7K56 - chains A and I of the 12 polymer chains in the assembly; structure by electron microscopy, 3.90 A resolution.

Chain A (and I):
Name: Transitional endoplasmic reticulum ATPase
From: Homo sapiens
Notes: EC 3.6.4.6; chain I of this document is another copy of the same molecule, construct and numbering; everything in this record applies to it too
Reference sequence: P55072 (TERA_HUMAN); residue numbers follow UniProt; this construct covers 1-806
Chain sequence (806 residues; each row starts with the number of its first residue):
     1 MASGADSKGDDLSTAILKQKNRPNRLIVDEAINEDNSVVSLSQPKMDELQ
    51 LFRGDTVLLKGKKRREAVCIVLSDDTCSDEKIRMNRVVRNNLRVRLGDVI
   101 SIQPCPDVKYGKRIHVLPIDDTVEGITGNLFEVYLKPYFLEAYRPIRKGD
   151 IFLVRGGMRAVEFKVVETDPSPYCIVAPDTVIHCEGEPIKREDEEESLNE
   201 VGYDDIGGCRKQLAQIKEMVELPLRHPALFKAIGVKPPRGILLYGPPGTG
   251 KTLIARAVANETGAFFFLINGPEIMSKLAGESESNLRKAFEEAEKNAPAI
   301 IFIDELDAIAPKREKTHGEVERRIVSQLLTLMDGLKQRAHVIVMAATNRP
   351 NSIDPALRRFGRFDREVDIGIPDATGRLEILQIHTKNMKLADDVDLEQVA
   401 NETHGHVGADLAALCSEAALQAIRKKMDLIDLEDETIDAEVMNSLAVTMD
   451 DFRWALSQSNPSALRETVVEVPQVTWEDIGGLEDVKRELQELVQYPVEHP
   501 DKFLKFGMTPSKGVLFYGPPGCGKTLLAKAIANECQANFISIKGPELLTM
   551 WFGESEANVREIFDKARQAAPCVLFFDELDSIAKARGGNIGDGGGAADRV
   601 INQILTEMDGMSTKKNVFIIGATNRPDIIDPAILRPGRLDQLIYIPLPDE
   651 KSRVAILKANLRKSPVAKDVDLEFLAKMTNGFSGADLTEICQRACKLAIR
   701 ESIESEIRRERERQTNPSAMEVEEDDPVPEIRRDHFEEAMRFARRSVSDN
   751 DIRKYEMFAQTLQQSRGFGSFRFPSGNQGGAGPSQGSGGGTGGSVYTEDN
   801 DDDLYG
Disordered / not traced: 1-21, 586-598, 776-806
Curated features (UniProtKB/Swiss-Prot):
  - region: Thr797 to Gly806 (Interaction with UBXN6)
  - motif: Asp802 to Gly806 (PIM motif)
  - binding site (ATP): Pro247 to Leu253, Asn348, His384, Gly521 to Leu526
  - modified residue: Ala2 (N-acetylalanine), Ser3 (Phosphoserine), Ser7 (Phosphoserine), Ser13 (Phosphoserine), Ser37 (Phosphoserine), Lys315 (N6,N6,N6-trimethyllysine), Thr436 (Phosphothreonine), Ser462 (Phosphoserine), Lys502 (N6-acetyllysine), Lys505 (N6-acetyllysine), Lys668 (N6-acetyllysine), Ser702 (Phosphoserine), Lys754 (N6-acetyllysine), Ser770 (Phosphoserine), Ser775 (Phosphoserine), Ser787 (Phosphoserine), Tyr805 (Phosphotyrosine)
  - cross-link (Glycyl lysine isopeptide (Lys-Gly)): Lys8 (interchain with G-Cter in SUMO2), Lys18 (interchain with G-Cter in SUMO2)
  - natural variant: Arg95 (R95G: In IBMPFD1), Gly97 (G97E: In CMT2Y), Ile126 (I126F: In IBMPFD1; uncertain significance), Arg155 (R155C: In IBMPFD1; R155H: In FTDALS6 and IBMPFD1; R155L: In IBMPFD1; R155P: In IBMPFD1; R155S: In IBMPFD1), Arg159 (R159G: In FTDALS6; R159H: In IBMPFD1), Ala160 (A160T: In IBMPFD1; uncertain significance), Glu185 (E185K: In CMT2Y), Arg191 (R191Q: In FTDALS6 and IBMPFD1), Leu198 (L198W: In IBMPFD1), Ala232 (A232E: In IBMPFD1), Ile254 (I254F: In IBMPFD1; uncertain significance), Ile369 (I369T: In IBMPFD1; uncertain significance), 2 further natural variant entries in UniProt
  - mutagenesis: Phe52 to Asp55 (Abolishes interaction with NPLOC4; when associated with A-110), Arg53 (R53A: Minor effect on affinity for ATP and ADP), Arg86 (R86A: Strongly increased affinity for ATP. Strongly reduced affinity for ADP), Tyr110 (Y110A: Abolishes interaction with NPLOC4; when associated with 52-A--A-55), Arg113 to His115 (Severely reduced binding to DERL1), Phe131 (F131R: Severely reduced binding to DERL1), Leu140 (L140D: Severely reduced binding to DERL1), Asp179 (D179R: No effect on binding to DERL1), His183 (H183W: Severely reduced binding to DERL1), Lys251 (K251Q: Impairs ERAD degradation of HMGCR and does not inhibit interaction with RHBDD1; when associated with Q-524), Glu305 (E305Q: Defect in ubiquitin-dependent protein degradation by the proteasome; when associated with Q-578), Lys312 (K312A: Does not affect methylation by VCPKMT), 8 further mutagenesis entries in UniProt
Reported in the primary citation:
  - contacts within the chain: Gly518-Lys524, Pro519-Lys524, Lys524-Thr623, Asn624-Tyr755 (hydrogen bond)
  - conformationally variable residues (order/disorder transition): Lys524, Arg586 to Asp598

Chain A / chain I interface:
Contacting residue pairs (8; chain A residue first):
  Lys651(A) with Arg772(I)
  Asn680(A) with Phe768(I)
  Arg753(A) with Arg766(I)
  Met757(A) with Met757(I), hydrophobic
  Gln760(A) with Gln760(I)
  Arg766(A) with Arg753(I)
  Phe768(A) with Asn680(I)
  Arg772(A) with Lys651(I)
Interface residues without a listed pair, chain A (9 interface residues in all): Thr761
Interface residues without a listed pair, chain I (9 interface residues in all): Thr761

Summary:
The chain A/chain I interface involves 9 residues from each chain. From UniProt: 15 ATP-binding residues and
24 mutagenesis sites on chain A. From the paper: conformational variability at Lys524(A) and Arg586(A);
contacts within the chain involving Lys524(A), Gly518(A) and Pro519(A) among others.
Both chains are Transitional endoplasmic reticulum ATPase (Homo sapiens). Entry 7K56 (Structure of VCP
dodecamer purified from H1299 cells) was determined by electron microscopy (same publication as 7K57 and
7K59).
